PDB entry 9CTH | electron microscopy, 6.47 A resolution (low resolution: residue-level contacts below are approximate; hydrogen-bond / salt-bridge calls are withheld) | chains A and E of the 5 polymer chains in the assembly

# Chain A
Protein: Activated Factor V (FVa) heavy chain
From: Homo sapiens
Notes: fragment: Domains A1 and A2
UniProt: P12259 (FA5_HUMAN); residues 1-709 here correspond to UniProt positions 29-737 (UniProt number = residue number + 28)
Chain sequence (709 residues; row label = number of the first residue in the row):
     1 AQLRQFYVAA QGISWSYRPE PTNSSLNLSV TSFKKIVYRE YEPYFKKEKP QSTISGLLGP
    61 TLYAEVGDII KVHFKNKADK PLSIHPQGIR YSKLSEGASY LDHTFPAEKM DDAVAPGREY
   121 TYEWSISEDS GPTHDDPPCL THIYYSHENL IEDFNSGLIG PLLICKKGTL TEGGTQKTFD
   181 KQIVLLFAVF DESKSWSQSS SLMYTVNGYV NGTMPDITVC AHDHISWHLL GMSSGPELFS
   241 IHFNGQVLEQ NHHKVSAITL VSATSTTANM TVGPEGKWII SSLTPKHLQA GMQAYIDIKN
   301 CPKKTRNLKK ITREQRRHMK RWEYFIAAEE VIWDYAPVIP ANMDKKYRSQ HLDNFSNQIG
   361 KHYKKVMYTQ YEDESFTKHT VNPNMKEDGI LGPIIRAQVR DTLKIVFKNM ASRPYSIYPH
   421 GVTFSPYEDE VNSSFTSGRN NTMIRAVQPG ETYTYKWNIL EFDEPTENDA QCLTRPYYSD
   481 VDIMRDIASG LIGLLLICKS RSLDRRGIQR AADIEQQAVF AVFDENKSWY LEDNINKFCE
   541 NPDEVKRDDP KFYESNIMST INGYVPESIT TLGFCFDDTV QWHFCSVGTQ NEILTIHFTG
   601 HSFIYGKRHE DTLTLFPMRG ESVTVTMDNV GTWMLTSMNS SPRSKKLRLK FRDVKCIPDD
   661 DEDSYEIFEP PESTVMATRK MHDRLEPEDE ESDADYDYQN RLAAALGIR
Unresolved in the structure: 664-709
Cystine bridges: C139-C165, C220-C301, C472-C498, C575-C656
Covalently attached groups: N-acetylglucosamine (NAG) linked to N211, N269
Curated features (UniProtKB/Swiss-Prot):
  - binding site (Ca(2+)): D111, D112
  - site (Cleavage): R306, N307, R506, G507, R679, K680, R709
  - modified residue: T612 (Phosphothreonine), Y665 (Sulfotyrosine), Y696 (Sulfotyrosine), Y698 (Sulfotyrosine)
  - glycosylation (N-linked (GlcNAc...) asparagine): N23, N27, N211, N269, N354, N432, N440, N526

# Chain E
Protein: Activated Factor V (FVa) light chain
From: Homo sapiens
Notes: fragment: Domains C1, C2, and A3
UniProt: P12259 (FA5_HUMAN); residues 1546-2196 here correspond to UniProt positions 1574-2224 (UniProt number = residue number + 28)
Chain sequence (651 residues; row label = number of the first residue in the row):
  1546 SNNGNRRNYY IAAEEISWDY SEFVQRETDI EDSDDIPEDT TYKKVVFRKY LDSTFTKRDP
  1606 RGEYEEHLGI LGPIIRAEVD DVIQVRFKNL ASRPYSLHAH GLSYEKSSEG KTYEDDSPEW
  1666 FKEDNAVQPN SSYTYVWHAT ERSGPESPGS ACRAWAYYSA VNPEKDIHSG LIGPLLICQK
  1726 GILHKDSNMP MDMREFVLLF MTFDEKKSWY YEKKSRSSWR LTSSEMKKSH EFHAINGMIY
  1786 SLPGLKMYEQ EWVRLHLLNI GGSQDIHVVH FHGQTLLENG NKQHQLGVWP LLPGSFKTLE
  1846 MKASKPGWWL LNTEVGENQR AGMQTPFLIM DRDCRMPMGL STGIISDSQI KASEFLGYWE
  1906 PRLARLNNGG SYNAWSVEKL AAEFASKPWI QVDMQKEVII TGIQTQGAKH YLKSCYTTEF
  1966 YVAYSSNQIN WQIFKGNSTR NVMYFNGNSD ASTIKENQFD PPIVARYIRI SPTRAYNRPT
  2026 LRLELQGCEV NGCSTPLGME NGKIENKQIT ASSFKKSWWG DYWEPFRARL NAQGRVNAWQ
  2086 AKANNNKQWL EIDLLKIKKI TAIITQGCKS LSSEMYVKSY TIHYSEQGVE WKPYRLKSSM
  2146 VDKIFEGNTN TKGHVKNFFN PPIISRFIRV IPKTWNQSIA LRLELFGCDI Y
Cystine bridges: C1697-C1723, C1879-C2033, C2038-C2193
Covalently attached groups: N-acetylglucosamine (NAG) linked to N1675, N1982
Curated features (UniProtKB/Swiss-Prot):
  - binding site (Cu cation): H1815, H1817
  - modified residue: Y1565 (Sulfotyrosine)
  - glycosylation (N-linked (GlcNAc...) asparagine): N1675, N1982, N2181

# Chain A / chain E interface
Residue-residue contacts (113):
  H85(A) - H1815(E)
  H85(A) - H1817(E)
  P86(A) - H1815(E)
  Q87(A) - H1815(E)
  Q87(A) - F1816(E)
  Q87(A) - V1833(E)
  Q87(A) - E1859(E)
  G88(A) - Q1819(E)
  G88(A) - T1820(E)
  I89(A) - G1818(E)
  R90(A) - G1818(E)
  R90(A) - Q1819(E)
  R90(A) - T1820(E)
  R90(A) - M1846(E)
  R90(A) - K1847(E)
  R90(A) - A1848(E)
  R90(A) - S1849(E)
  R90(A) - K1850(E)
  Y91(A) - H1817(E)
  Y91(A) - G1818(E)
  Y91(A) - K1850(E)
  Y91(A) - W1854(E)
  S92(A) - K1850(E)
  K93(A) - W1853(E)
  K93(A) - W1854(E)
  L94(A) - I2195(E)
  A98(A) - H1817(E)
  Y100(A) - H1817(E)
  Y100(A) - W1853(E)
  Y100(A) - W1854(E)
  Y100(A) - L1855(E)
  L101(A) - P1871(E)
  D102(A) - W1853(E)
  H103(A) - W1853(E)
  F105(A) - N2165(E)
  F105(A) - P2167(E)
  E108(A) - K2104(E)
  D129(A) - T1820(E)
  D129(A) - Q1830(E)
  T133(A) - Q1828(E)
  T133(A) - Q1830(E)
  H134(A) - K1827(E)
  H134(A) - H1829(E)
  D135(A) - K1827(E)
  D135(A) - H1829(E)
  Y145(A) - H1815(E)
  Y145(A) - E1859(E)
  H147(A) - H1817(E)
  L150(A) - E1859(E)
  L150(A) - Q1864(E)
  I151(A) - G1861(E)
  I151(A) - R1865(E)
  K194(A) - R1865(E)
  G235(A) - E1862(E)
  P236(A) - E1862(E)
  N251(A) - H1829(E)
  H252(A) - K1827(E)
  H252(A) - H1829(E)
  A263(A) - V1813(E)
  N591(A) - Q1809(E)
  E592(A) - G1807(E)
  E592(A) - S1808(E)
  E592(A) - Q1809(E)
  I593(A) - P1838(E)
  T595(A) - G1839(E)
  H597(A) - H1643(E)
  H597(A) - H1645(E)
  H597(A) - Y1649(E)
  H597(A) - K1656(E)
  F598(A) - Y1649(E)
  T599(A) - Y1649(E)
  T599(A) - E1654(E)
  T599(A) - K1656(E)
  T599(A) - Y1658(E)
  G600(A) - Y1649(E)
  S602(A) - R1687(E)
  K607(A) - P1690(E)
  K607(A) - E1691(E)
  R608(A) - E1691(E)
  R608(A) - N1826(E)
  H609(A) - R1687(E)
  H609(A) - R1698(E)
  H609(A) - W1700(E)
  E610(A) - W1700(E)
  D611(A) - H1645(E)
  D611(A) - G1646(E)
  D611(A) - W1700(E)
  T612(A) - H1645(E)
  T612(A) - G1839(E)
  T614(A) - P1838(E)
  T626(A) - R1687(E)
  D628(A) - R1687(E)
  N629(A) - Y1649(E)
  N629(A) - E1650(E)
  V630(A) - E1650(E)
  T632(A) - K1651(E)
  T632(A) - D1660(E)
  T632(A) - D1661(E)
  W633(A) - E1650(E)
  W633(A) - K1651(E)
  W633(A) - E1654(E)
  W633(A) - Y1658(E)
  M634(A) - Y1658(E)
  M638(A) - H1645(E)
  M638(A) - K1656(E)
  M638(A) - Y1703(E)
  M638(A) - E1709(E)
  N639(A) - E1709(E)
  N639(A) - G1806(E)
  N639(A) - G1807(E)
  S640(A) - E1709(E)
  K650(A) - E1659(E)
  K650(A) - D1661(E)
Interface residues without a listed pair, chain A (70 interface residues in all): S130, G131, D136, S234, V261, S262, N468, G631, T636, K645, R648, R652
Interface residues without a listed pair, chain E (63 interface residues in all): L1647, E1686, G1689, I1811, E1823, G1832, V1860

# Summary
70 residues of chain A and 63 residues of chain E are in contact. N-acetylglucosamine is covalently linked to
N211(A) and N269(A). N-acetylglucosamine is covalently linked to N1675(E) and N1982(E).
Chain A is Activated Factor V (FVa) heavy chain and chain E is Activated Factor V (FVa) light chain, both from
Homo sapiens; the structure, Preliminary map of the Prothrombin-prothrombinase complex on nano discs, was
determined by electron microscopy.
